PDB entry 7Q0J | electron microscopy, 4.30 A resolution (low resolution: residue-level contacts below are approximate; hydrogen-bond / salt-bridge calls are withheld) | chains B and D of the 8 polymer chains in the assembly

# Chain B
Name: DNA-directed RNA polymerase subunit alpha
Organism: Escherichia coli
Notes: EC 2.7.7.6
Reference sequence: P0A7Z4 (RPOA_ECOLI); residues 1-329 here = UniProt positions 1-329
Chain sequence (329 residues; numbered 1 to 329; the number before each row is that of its first residue):
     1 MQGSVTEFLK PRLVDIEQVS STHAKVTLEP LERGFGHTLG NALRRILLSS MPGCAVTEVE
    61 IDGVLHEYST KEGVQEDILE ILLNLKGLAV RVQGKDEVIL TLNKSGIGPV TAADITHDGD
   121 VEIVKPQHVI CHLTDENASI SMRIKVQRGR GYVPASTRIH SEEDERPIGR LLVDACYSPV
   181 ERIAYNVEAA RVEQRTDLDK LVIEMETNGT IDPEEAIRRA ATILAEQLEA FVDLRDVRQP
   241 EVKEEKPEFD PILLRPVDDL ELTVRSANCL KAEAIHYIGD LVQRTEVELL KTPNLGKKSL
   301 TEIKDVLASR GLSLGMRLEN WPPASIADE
Unresolved in the structure: 1-3, 159-168, 233-329
UniProt features mapped onto this chain:
  - region: Glu162 to Glu165 (Required for interaction with Crp at class II promoters)
  - modified residue: Arg265 (ADP-ribosylarginine), Lys297 (N6-acetyllysine), Lys298 (N6-acetyllysine)
  - mutagenesis: Arg45 (R45C: In rpoA112; temperature-sensitive, blocks RNA polymerase assembly), Glu162 to Glu165 (5-fold decrease in CRP-class II promoter-dependent transcription), Glu165 (E165K: 5-fold decrease in CRP-class II promoter-dependent transcription), Arg191 (R191C: In rpoA101; temperature-sensitive)

# Chain D
Name: DNA-directed RNA polymerase subunit beta'
Organism: Escherichia coli
Notes: EC 2.7.7.6
Reference sequence: P0A8T8 (RPOC_ECO57); residue numbers follow UniProt; this construct covers 1-1407
Chain sequence (1407 residues; numbered 1 to 1407; the number before each row is that of its first residue):
     1 MKDLLKFLKA QTKTEEFDAI KIALASPDMI RSWSFGEVKK PETINYRTFK PERDGLFCAR
    61 IFGPVKDYEC LCGKYKRLKH RGVICEKCGV EVTQTKVRRE RMGHIELASP TAHIWFLKSL
   121 PSRIGLLLDM PLRDIERVLY FESYVVIEGG MTNLERQQIL TEEQYLDALE EFGDEFDAKM
   181 GAEAIQALLK SMDLEQECEQ LREELNETNS ETKRKKLTKR IKLLEAFVQS GNKPEWMILT
   241 VLPVLPPDLR PLVPLDGGRF ATSDLNDLYR RVINRNNRLK RLLDLAAPDI IVRNEKRMLQ
   301 EAVDALLDNG RRGRAITGSN KRPLKSLADM IKGKQGRFRQ NLLGKRVDYS GRSVITVGPY
   361 LRLHQCGLPK KMALELFKPF IYGKLELRGL ATTIKAAKKM VEREEAVVWD ILDEVIREHP
   421 VLLNRAPTLH RLGIQAFEPV LIEGKAIQLH PLVCAAYNAD FDGDQMAVHV PLTLEAQLEA
   481 RALMMSTNNI LSPANGEPII VPSQDVVLGL YYMTRDCVNA KGEGMVLTGP KEAERLYRSG
   541 LASLHARVKV RITEYEKDAN GELVAKTSLK DTTVGRAILW MIVPKGLPYS IVNQALGKKA
   601 ISKMLNTCYR ILGLKPTVIF ADQIMYTGFA YAARSGASVG IDDMVIPEKK HEIISEAEAE
   661 VAEIQEQFQS GLVTAGERYN KVIDIWAAAN DRVSKAMMDN LQTETVINRD GQEEKQVSFN
   721 SIYMMADSGA RGSAAQIRQL AGMRGLMAKP DGSIIETPIT ANFREGLNVL QYFISTHGAR
   781 KGLADTALKT ANSGYLTRRL VDVAQDLVVT EDDCGTHEGI MMTPVIEGGD VKEPLRDRVL
   841 GRVTAEDVLK PGTADILVPR NTLLHEQWCD LLEENSVDAV KVRSVVSCDT DFGVCAHCYG
   901 RDLARGHIIN KGEAIGVIAA QSIGEPGTQL TMRTFHIGGA ASRAAAESSI QVKNKGSIKL
   961 SNVKSVVNSS GKLVITSRNT ELKLIDEFGR TKESYKVPYG AVLAKGDGEQ VAGGETVANW
  1021 DPHTMPVITE VSGFVRFTDM IDGQTITRQT DELTGLSSLV VLDSAERTAG GKDLRPALKI
  1081 VDAQGNDVLI PGTDMPAQYF LPGKAIVQLE DGVQISSGDT LARIPQESGG TKDITGGLPR
  1141 VADLFEARRP KEPAILAEIS GIVSFGKETK GKRRLVITPV DGSDPYEEMI PKWRQLNVFE
  1201 GERVERGDVI SDGPEAPHDI LRLRGVHAVT RYIVNEVQDV YRLQGVKIND KHIEVIVRQM
  1261 LRKATIVNAG SSDFLEGEQV EYSRVKIANR ELEANGKVGA TYSRDLLGIT KASLATESFI
  1321 SAASFQETTR VLTEAAVAGK RDELRGLKEN VIVGRLIPAG TGYAYHQDRM RRRAAGEAPA
  1381 APQVTAEDAS ASLAELLNAG LGGSDNE
Unresolved in the structure: 1-15, 934-947, 1127-1135, 1374-1407
Bound ions: Zn2+ site 1: Cys72, Cys85, Cys88; Mg2+: Asp460, Asp462, Asp464 (shared with 1 residue of chain R); Zn2+ site 2: Cys814, Cys888, Cys895
UniProt features mapped onto this chain:
  - binding site (Zn(2+)): Cys70, Cys72, Cys85, Cys88, Cys814, Cys888, Cys895, Cys898
  - binding site (Mg(2+)): Asp460, Asp462, Asp464
  - modified residue: Lys972 (N6-acetyllysine)

# Chain B / chain D interface
Contacting residue pairs (18):
  Leu48(B) with Arg538(D); Ser539(D)
  Glu80(B) with Arg551(D)
  Leu83(B) with Val526(D); Leu527(D); Thr528(D)
  Asn84(B) with Arg551(D)
  Tyr152(B) with Leu536(D); Leu541(D)
  Pro154(B) with Leu541(D)
  Asp174(B) with Met525(D)
  Cys176(B) with Arg535(D)
  Val180(B) with Arg535(D)
  Glu181(B) with Lys531(D); Arg535(D)
  Arg182(B) with Lys531(D)
  Thr196(B) with Glu443(D)
  Glu206(B) with Lys531(D)
Also at the interface, not in a pair above, chain B (18 interface residues in all): Arg44, Lys86, Ser156, Ile183, Gln194
Also at the interface, not in a pair above, chain D (17 interface residues in all): Trp409, Glu532, Glu534, Leu569, Met581

# Summary
18 residues of chain B and 17 residues of chain D are in contact. The Zn2+ site 1 is built by Cys72(D),
Cys85(D) and Cys88(D). From UniProt: 6 mutagenesis sites on chain B; 8 Zn2+-binding residues and 3
Mg2+-binding residues on chain D.
Chain B is DNA-directed RNA polymerase subunit alpha and chain D is DNA-directed RNA polymerase subunit beta',
both from Escherichia coli; the structure, RNA polymerase elongation complex in more-swiveled conformation,
was determined by electron microscopy together with 7PY0, 7PY1, 7PY3, 7PY5, 7PY6, 7PY7 and 4 further entries
from the same study.
